PDB entry 4OFN | X-ray diffraction, 2.69 A resolution | chains A and B

Chain A (and B):
Molecule: Glutathione S-transferase-1
Source organism: Necator americanus
Notes: chain B of this document is another copy of the same molecule, construct and numbering; everything in this record applies to it too
UniProt: D3U1A5 (D3U1A5_NECAM); residues 1-206 here = UniProt positions 1-206
Amino-acid sequence (206 residues; each row starts with the number of its first residue):
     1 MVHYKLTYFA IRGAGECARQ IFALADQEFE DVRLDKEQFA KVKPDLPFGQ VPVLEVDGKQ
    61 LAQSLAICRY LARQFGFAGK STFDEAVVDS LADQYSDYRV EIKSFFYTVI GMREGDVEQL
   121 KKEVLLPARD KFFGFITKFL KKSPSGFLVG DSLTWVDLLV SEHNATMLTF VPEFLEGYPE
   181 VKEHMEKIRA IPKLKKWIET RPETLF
Cystine bridges: C17-C68
Residues lining bound ligands: glutathione (GSH): Y8, F9, A14, F39, G49, Q50, V51, P52, Q63, S64

Interface between chain A and chain B:
Contacting residue pairs - 57 pairs, chain A then chain B:
  L46(A) with K138(B), hydrogen bond (backbone-side chain)
  P47(A) with F135(B); K138(B), hydrogen bond (backbone-side chain)
  F48(A) with S90(B); L91(B), hydrophobic; Q94(B); F135(B)
  K59(A) with F83(B)
  Q60(A) with F83(B)
  L61(A) with F83(B), hydrophobic; A86(B); V87(B)
  A62(A) with S90(B)
  Q63(A) with S90(B); D93(B); Q94(B), hydrogen bond; D97(B), hydrogen bond
  L65(A) with D93(B)
  A66(A) with A86(B); D89(B); S90(B)
  R69(A) with R69(B); D89(B), salt bridge
  Y70(A) with T82(B); F83(B), hydrophobic; A86(B), hydrophobic
  R73(A) with R69(B); R73(B); E85(B), salt bridge
  Q74(A) with T82(B), hydrogen bond
  T82(A) with Y70(B); R73(B); Q74(B), hydrogen bond
  F83(A) with K59(B); Q60(B); L61(B), hydrophobic; Y70(B), hydrophobic
  E85(A) with R73(B), salt bridge
  A86(A) with L61(B); A66(B); Y70(B), hydrophobic
  V87(A) with L61(B)
  D89(A) with A66(B); R69(B), salt bridge
  S90(A) with F48(B); A62(B), hydrogen bond (side chain-backbone); Q63(B); A66(B)
  L91(A) with F48(B), hydrophobic
  D93(A) with Q63(B); L65(B); A66(B)
  Q94(A) with F48(B); Q63(B), hydrogen bond
  D97(A) with Q63(B), hydrogen bond
  F135(A) with P47(B); F48(B)
Interface residues without a listed pair, chain A (29 interface residues in all): G49, V56, F139
Interface residues without a listed pair, chain B (30 interface residues in all): G49, Q50, V56, F139

In short:
29 residues of chain A and 30 residues of chain B are in contact; the contacts include 9 hydrogen bonds and 4
salt bridges. Polar pairs include R69(A)-D89(B), R73(A)-E85(B) and L46(A)-K138(B). Ligands of chain A:
glutathione.
Chain A and chain B are both Glutathione S-transferase-1 (Necator americanus); the structure, Monoclinic
NaGST1, was determined by X-ray diffraction (same publication as 4OFM and 4OFT).
